6VK5 - chains F and G of the 8 polymer chains in the assembly; structure by X-ray diffraction, 1.86 A resolution.

== Chain F ==
Protein: Methane monooxygenase
From: Methylosinus trichosporium OB3b
UniProt: A0A2D2D5X7 (A0A2D2D5X7_METTR); numbering as in UniProt (aligned over 1-395)
Sequence (395 residues; row label = number of the first residue in the row):
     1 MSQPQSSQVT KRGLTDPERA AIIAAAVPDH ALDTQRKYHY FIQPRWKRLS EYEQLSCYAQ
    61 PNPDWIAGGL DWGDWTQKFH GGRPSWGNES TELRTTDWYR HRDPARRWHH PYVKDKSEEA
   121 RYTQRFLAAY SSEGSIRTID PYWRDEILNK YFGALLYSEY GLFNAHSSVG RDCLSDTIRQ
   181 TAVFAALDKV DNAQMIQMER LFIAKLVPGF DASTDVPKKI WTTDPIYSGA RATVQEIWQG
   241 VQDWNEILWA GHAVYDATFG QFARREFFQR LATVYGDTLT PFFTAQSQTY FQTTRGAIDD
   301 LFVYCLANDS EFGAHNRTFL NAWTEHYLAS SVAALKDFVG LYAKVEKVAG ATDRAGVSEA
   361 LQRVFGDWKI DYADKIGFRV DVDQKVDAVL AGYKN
Unresolved in the structure: 1-3

== Chain G ==
Protein: Methane monooxygenase
From: Methylosinus trichosporium OB3b
UniProt: A0A2D2D0T0 (A0A2D2D0T0_METTR); residue numbers follow UniProt; this construct covers 1-169
Sequence (169 residues; row label = number of the first residue in the row):
     1 MAKREPIHDN SIRTEWEAKI AKLTSVDQAT KFIQDFRLAY TSPFRKSYDI DVDYQYIERK
    61 IEEKLSVLKT EKLPVADLIT KATTGEDAAA VEATWIAKIK AAKSKYEAER IHIEFRQLYK
   121 PPVLPVNVFL RTDAALGTVL MEIRNTDYYG TPLEGLRKER GVKVLHLQA
Unresolved in the structure: 1

== Interface between chain F and chain G ==
Contacting residue pairs - 50 pairs, chain F then chain G:
  Asp64(F) with His8(G), salt bridge; Arg13(G), salt bridge; Arg59(G), hydrogen bond (backbone-side chain)
  Trp65(F) with Gln55(G), hydrogen bond; Tyr56(G); Arg59(G)
  Ala67(F) with Arg59(G)
  Asp71(F) with His8(G)
  Trp72(F) with Ile7(G), hydrophobic
  Gly73(F) with Gln55(G)
  Asp74(F) with Gln55(G), hydrogen bond
  His80(F) with His112(G); Met141(G); Arg144(G), hydrogen bond
  Gly81(F) with His112(G); Ile113(G); Arg116(G); Leu140(G)
  Gly82(F) with Arg116(G)
  Arg83(F) with Arg116(G); Leu130(G), hydrogen bond (side chain-backbone); Asp133(G), salt bridge; Ala134(G)
  Pro84(F) with Arg116(G)
  Asn88(F) with Glu62(G)
  Glu89(F) with Arg116(G), salt bridge; Lys120(G); Pro121(G); Val126(G); Phe129(G); Leu130(G)
  Ser90(F) with Val126(G)
  Thr91(F) with Val126(G)
  Glu92(F) with Pro125(G); Val126(G), hydrogen bond (side chain-backbone)
  Arg94(F) with Glu62(G), salt bridge
  Val241(F) with Asn127(G)
  Gln242(F) with Asn127(G), hydrogen bond (backbone-side chain); Leu130(G)
  Asp243(F) with Asn127(G), hydrogen bond (backbone-side chain)
  Glu246(F) with Asn127(G), hydrogen bond
  Phe312(F) with Glu63(G); Val67(G), hydrophobic
  His315(F) with Ser66(G), hydrogen bond; Val67(G); Thr70(G)
  Thr318(F) with Thr70(G); Leu78(G)
  Phe319(F) with Thr70(G)
  Ala322(F) with Val75(G), hydrophobic
Other interface residues (no listed pair), chain F (30 interface residues in all): Leu70, Thr96, Glu311
Other interface residues (no listed pair), chain G (34 interface residues in all): Tyr54, Lys60, Lys69, Pro122, Gly137, Asn145

== Summary ==
30 residues of chain F face 34 of chain G across their interface; the contacts include 10 hydrogen bonds and 5
salt bridges. Polar pairs include Asp64(F)-His8(G), Asp64(F)-Arg13(G) and Arg83(F)-Asp133(G).
Here chain F is Methane monooxygenase and chain G is Methane monooxygenase, both from Methylosinus
trichosporium OB3b. Entry 6VK5 (Crystal Structure of Methylosinus trichosporium OB3b Soluble Methane
Monooxygenase Hydroxylase and Regulatory Component Complex) was determined by X-ray diffraction (same
publication as 6VK4, 6VK6, 6VK7 and 6VK8).
